Entry 5FGA (X-ray diffraction, 2.70 A resolution); this record covers chains E and F of the 28 polymer chains in the assembly.

== Chain E ==
Molecule: Proteasome subunit alpha type-6
Source organism: Saccharomyces cerevisiae S288c
Notes: EC 3.4.25.1
UniProtKB: P40302 (PSA6_YEAST); residues 0-233 here correspond to UniProt positions 1-234 (UniProt number = residue number + 1)
Amino-acid sequence (234 residues; each row starts with the number of its first residue; numbering starts at 0):
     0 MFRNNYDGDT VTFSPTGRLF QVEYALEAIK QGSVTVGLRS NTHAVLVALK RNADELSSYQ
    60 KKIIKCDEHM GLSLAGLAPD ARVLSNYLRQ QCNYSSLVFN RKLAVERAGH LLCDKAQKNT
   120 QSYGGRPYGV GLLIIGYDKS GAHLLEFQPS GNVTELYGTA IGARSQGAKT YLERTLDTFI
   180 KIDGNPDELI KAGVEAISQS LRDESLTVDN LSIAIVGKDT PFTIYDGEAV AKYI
Unresolved in the structure: 0-2
UniProt features mapped onto this chain:
  - modified residue: Ser13 (Phosphoserine)
  - cross-link: Lys190 (Glycyl lysine isopeptide (Lys-Gly) (interchain with G-Cter in ubiquitin))

== Chain F ==
Molecule: Probable proteasome subunit alpha type-7
Source organism: Saccharomyces cerevisiae S288c
Notes: EC 3.4.25.1
UniProtKB: P21242 (PSA7_YEAST); residues -3 to 284 here correspond to UniProt positions 1-288 (UniProt number = residue number + 4)
Amino-acid sequence (288 residues; row label = number of the first residue in the row; numbers below 1 keep their minus sign (Met-3 is residue -3)):
    -3 MTSIGTGYDL SNSVFSPDGR NFQVEYAVKA VENGTTSIGI KCNDGVVFAV EKLITSKLLV
    57 PQKNVKIQVV DRHIGCVYSG LIPDGRHLVN RGREEAASFK KLYKTPIPIP AFADRLGQYV
   117 QAHTLYNSVR PFGVSTIFGG VDKNGAHLYM LEPSGSYWGY KGAATGKGRQ SAKAELEKLV
   177 DHHPEGLSAR EAVKQAAKII YLAHEDNKEK DFELEISWCS LSETNGLHKF VKGDLLQEAI
   237 DFAQKEINGD DDEDEDDSDN VMSSDDENAP VATNANATTD QEGDIHLE
Unresolved in the structure: -3 to 1, 245-284
UniProt features mapped onto this chain:
  - modified residue: Thr-2 (N-acetylthreonine)

== Interface between chain E and chain F ==
Pairs across the interface (63; chain E residue first):
  Asn4(E) - Leu6(F)
  Tyr5(E) - Asp5(F)  hydrogen bond
  Tyr5(E) - Leu6(F)  hydrophobic
  Thr9(E) - Arg126(F)
  Val10(E) - Asn123(F)
  Val10(E) - Ser124(F)
  Val10(E) - Val125(F)
  Val10(E) - Arg126(F)
  Thr11(E) - Leu6(F)
  Thr11(E) - Gln19(F)
  Phe12(E) - Gln19(F)
  Phe12(E) - Tyr22(F)  hydrophobic
  Phe12(E) - Ala23(F)  hydrophobic
  Phe12(E) - Arg126(F)
  Phe12(E) - Pro127(F)
  Phe12(E) - Gly129(F)
  Ser13(E) - Tyr22(F)
  Pro14(E) - Tyr22(F)  hydrophobic
  Pro14(E) - Lys25(F)
  Thr15(E) - Lys25(F)
  Gly16(E) - Tyr22(F)
  Gly16(E) - Lys25(F)
  Gly16(E) - Ala26(F)
  Leu18(E) - Leu77(F)  hydrophobic
  Leu18(E) - Arg126(F)
  His109(E) - Arg82(F)
  Cys112(E) - Arg82(F)
  Asp113(E) - Arg82(F)  salt bridge
  Asp113(E) - Asn86(F)
  Gln116(E) - Pro79(F)
  Gln116(E) - Asp80(F)
  Gln116(E) - His83(F)  hydrogen bond
  Thr119(E) - Arg126(F)  hydrogen bond (backbone-side chain)
  Gln120(E) - His83(F)
  Gln120(E) - His119(F)
  Gln120(E) - Val125(F)
  Gln120(E) - Arg126(F)  hydrogen bond (backbone-backbone)
  Gln120(E) - Phe128(F)
  Ser121(E) - Ser124(F)
  Tyr122(E) - Ser124(F)  hydrogen bond (backbone-backbone)
  Ser149(E) - Pro79(F)
  Gly150(E) - Pro79(F)
  Asn151(E) - Ile78(F)
  Asn151(E) - Pro79(F)
  Thr153(E) - Leu55(F)
  Thr153(E) - Asn60(F)
  Glu154(E) - Val56(F)
  Glu154(E) - Lys59(F)
  Glu154(E) - Asn60(F)  hydrogen bond (backbone-side chain)
  Leu155(E) - Leu54(F)
  Leu155(E) - Leu55(F)
  Leu155(E) - Val56(F)
  Tyr156(E) - Leu54(F)  hydrogen bond (backbone-backbone)
  Tyr156(E) - Leu55(F)
  Tyr156(E) - Val56(F)
  Tyr156(E) - Pro57(F)
  Gly157(E) - Leu54(F)
  Lys168(E) - Leu54(F)
  Leu171(E) - Leu54(F)
  Glu172(E) - Ser52(F)  hydrogen bond
  Glu172(E) - Lys53(F)  hydrogen bond (side chain-backbone)
  Glu172(E) - Leu54(F)
  Leu175(E) - Lys53(F)
Also at the interface, not in a pair above, chain E (34 interface residues in all): Arg38, Val152, Phe178

== Summary ==
34 residues of chain E face 30 of chain F across their interface, with 9 hydrogen bonds and 1 salt bridge.
Polar contacts include Asp113(E)-Arg82(F), Tyr5(E)-Asp5(F) and Gln116(E)-His83(F).
Here chain E is Proteasome subunit alpha type-6 and chain F is Probable proteasome subunit alpha type-7, both
from Saccharomyces cerevisiae S288c. Entry 5FGA (Yeast 20S proteasome beta5-K33A mutant (propeptide expressed
in trans)) was determined by X-ray diffraction, deposited together with 5CZ4, 5CZ5, 5CZ6, 5CZ7, 5CZ8, 5CZ9 and
16 further entries.
